Entry 3MCV (X-ray diffraction, 1.70 A resolution); this record covers chains A and D of the 4 polymer chains in the assembly.

[Chain A (and D)]
Protein: Pteridine reductase
Organism: Trypanosoma brucei brucei
Notes: EC 1.5.1.33; chain D of this document is another copy of the same molecule, construct and numbering; everything in this record applies to it too
UniProtKB: O76290 (O76290_TRYBB); numbering as in UniProt (aligned over 1-268)
Chain sequence (288 residues; row label = number of the first residue in the row; numbers below 1 keep their minus sign (Met-19 is residue -19)):
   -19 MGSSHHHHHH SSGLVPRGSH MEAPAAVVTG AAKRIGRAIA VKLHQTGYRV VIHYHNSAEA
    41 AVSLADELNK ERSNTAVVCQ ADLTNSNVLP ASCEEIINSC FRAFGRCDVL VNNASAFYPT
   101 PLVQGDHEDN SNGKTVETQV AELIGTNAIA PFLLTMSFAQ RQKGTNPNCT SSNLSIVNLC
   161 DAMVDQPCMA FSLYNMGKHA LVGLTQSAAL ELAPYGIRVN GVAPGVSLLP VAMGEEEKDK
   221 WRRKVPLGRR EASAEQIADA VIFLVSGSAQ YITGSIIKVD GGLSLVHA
Unresolved in the structure: -19 to 1, 105-112, 143-150 (chain D: -19 to 1, 104-112, 143-150)
Construct notes: expression tag (-19 to 0)
Small-molecule neighbours:
  - MCV (5-[2-(2,5-dimethoxyphenyl)ethyl]thieno[2,3-d]pyrimidine-2,4-diamine): Arg14, Ser95, Ala96, Phe97, Asp161, Cys168, Phe171, Tyr174, Gly205, Val206, Leu208, Leu209, Pro210, Met213, Glu217, Trp221, Leu263
  - NADP (NAP; NADP nicotinamide-adenine-dinucleotide phosphate): Gly10, Lys13, Arg14, Ile15, Gly16, His33, Tyr34, His35, Asn36, Ser37, Ala61, Asp62, Leu63, Thr64, Asn93, Ala94, Ser95, Ala96, Thr126, Asn127, Leu159, Cys160, Asp161, Tyr174, Lys178, Pro204, Gly205, Val206, Ser207, Leu208
Reported in the primary citation:
  - binding site for MCV: Phe97, Cys168, Val206, Leu209, Pro210, Trp221
  - catalytic residues: Asp161, Tyr174 (citing earlier work)

[How chain A and chain D interact]
Contacting residue pairs - 23 pairs, chain A then chain D:
  Met163(A) with His267(D)
  Asp165(A) with Leu265(D)
  Gln166(A) with Gln166(D); Ser264(D); Leu265(D); His267(D)
  Pro167(A) with Leu265(D); His267(D)
  Trp221(A) with His267(D)
  Lys224(A) with Ala268(D), hydrogen bond (side chain-backbone)
  Ser264(A) with Gln166(D)
  Leu265(A) with Asp165(D); Gln166(D); Pro167(D)
  Val266(A) with Ala268(D), hydrophobic
  His267(A) with Met163(D); Gln166(D); Pro167(D); Trp221(D); Ala268(D)
  Ala268(A) with Lys224(D), hydrogen bond (backbone-side chain); Val266(D), hydrophobic; His267(D)
Interface residues without a listed pair, chain A (13 interface residues in all): Cys168, Leu263
Interface residues without a listed pair, chain D (14 interface residues in all): Cys168, Arg223, Leu263

[In short]
13 residues of chain A and 14 residues of chain D are in contact, with 2 hydrogen bonds. The hydrogen-bonded
pair is Lys224(A)-Ala268(D). Ligands of chain A: NADP and compound MCV. From the paper: catalytic residues
Asp161(A) and Tyr174(A); a binding site for MCV at Phe97(A), Cys168(A) and Val206(A) among others.
Both chains are Pteridine reductase (Trypanosoma brucei brucei). Entry 3MCV (Structure of PTR1 from
Trypanosoma brucei in ternary complex with
2,4-diamino-5-[2-(2,5-dimethoxyphenyl)ethyl]thieno[2,3-d]-pyrimidine and NADP+) was determined by X-ray
diffraction, deposited together with 2X9N, 2X9V and 2X9G.
